Entry 6P56 (X-ray diffraction, 1.92 A resolution); this record covers chain A.

# Chain A
Protein: peptidoglycan D, D-transpeptidase PenA
Organism: Neisseria gonorrhoeae
Notes: EC 3.4.16.4
Reference sequence: P08149 (PBP2_NEIGO); aligned to UniProt positions 237-574 over residues 237-574
Chain sequence (329 residues; numbered 232 to 574; 14 numbers in that range are skipped by the numbering (no residue carries them; nothing is unmodelled there); the number before each row is that of its first residue):
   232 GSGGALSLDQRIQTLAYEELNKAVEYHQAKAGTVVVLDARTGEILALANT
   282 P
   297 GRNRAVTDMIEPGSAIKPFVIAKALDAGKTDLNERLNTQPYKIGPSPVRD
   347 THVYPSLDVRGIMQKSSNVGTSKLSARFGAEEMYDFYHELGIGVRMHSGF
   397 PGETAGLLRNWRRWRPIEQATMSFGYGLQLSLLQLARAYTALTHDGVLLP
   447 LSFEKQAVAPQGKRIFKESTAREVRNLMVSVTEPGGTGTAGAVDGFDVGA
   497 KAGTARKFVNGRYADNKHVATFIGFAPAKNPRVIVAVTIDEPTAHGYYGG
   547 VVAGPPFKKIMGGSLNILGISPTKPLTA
Unresolved in the structure: 232-235, 502-512
Construct notes: expression tag (232-236); conflict Gly297 (Ala283 in P08149); engineered mutation Ala498 (Thr in P08149)
Curated features (UniProtKB/Swiss-Prot):
  - active site: Ser310 (Acyl-ester intermediate)

# In short
Curated annotation (UniProt) lists active-site residue Ser310.
Chain A is peptidoglycan D, D-transpeptidase PenA (Neisseria gonorrhoeae); the structure, Crystal structure of
the transpeptidase domain of a T498A mutant of PBP2 from Neisseria gonorrhoeae, was determined by X-ray
diffraction, deposited together with 6P52, 6P53, 6P54 and 6P55.
